3IDJ - chains A and C of the 3 polymer chains in the assembly; structure by X-ray diffraction, 2.24 A resolution.

Chain A:
Name: 2F5 Fab light chain
From: Homo sapiens
Notes: antibody fragment or engineered binder
Chain sequence (214 residues; numbered 1 to 214; the number before each row is that of its first residue):
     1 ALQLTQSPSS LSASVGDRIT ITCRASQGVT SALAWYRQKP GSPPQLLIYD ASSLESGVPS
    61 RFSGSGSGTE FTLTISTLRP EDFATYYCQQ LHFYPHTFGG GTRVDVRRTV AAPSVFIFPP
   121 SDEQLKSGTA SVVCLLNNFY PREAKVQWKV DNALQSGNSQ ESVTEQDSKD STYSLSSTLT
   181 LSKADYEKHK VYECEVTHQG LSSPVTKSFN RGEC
Disulfides: Cys23-Cys88, Cys134-Cys194

Chain C:
Name: gp41 MPER peptide analog
Chain sequence (7 residues; row label = number of the first residue in the row):
     1 ELDAWAS
Modified residues: Ala4 (ornithine; ORN)

Interface between chain A and chain C:
Residue-residue contacts (11):
  Leu91(A) - Asp3(C)
  His92(A) - Leu2(C)
  His92(A) - Asp3(C)  hydrogen bond (backbone-backbone)
  His92(A) - Ala6(C)
  Phe93(A) - Glu1(C)
  Phe93(A) - Leu2(C)  hydrophobic
  Tyr94(A) - Glu1(C)  hydrogen bond (backbone-backbone)
  Tyr94(A) - Leu2(C)
  Tyr94(A) - Asp3(C)  hydrogen bond
  Tyr94(A) - Ala4(C)  hydrogen bond (side chain-backbone)
  His96(A) - Asp3(C)  salt bridge

In short:
The chain A/chain C interface involves 5 residues from each chain, with 4 hydrogen bonds and 1 salt bridge.
Among the polar pairs are His96(A)-Asp3(C), Tyr94(A)-Asp3(C) and Tyr94(A)-Ala4(C).
Chain A is 2F5 Fab light chain (Homo sapiens) and chain C is gp41 MPER peptide analog; the structure, Crystal
structure of the HIV-1 Cross Neutralizing Monoclonal Antibody 2F5 Fab' fragment in complex with gp41 ..., was
determined by X-ray diffraction (same publication as 1U8H, 1U8I, 1U8J, 1U8L, 1U8M, 1U8N and 14 further
entries).
